PDB entry 5O8P | X-ray diffraction, 2.75 A resolution | chain B

== Chain B ==
Molecule: L-lysine 6-monooxygenase involved in desferrioxamine biosynthesis
Source organism: Erwinia amylovora CFBP1430
Notes: EC 1.14.13.59
Reference sequence: D4I246 (D4I246_ERWAC); residues 2-430 here = UniProt positions 2-430
Chain sequence (433 residues; row label = number of the first residue in the row; numbers below 1 keep their minus sign (Gly-2 is residue -2)):
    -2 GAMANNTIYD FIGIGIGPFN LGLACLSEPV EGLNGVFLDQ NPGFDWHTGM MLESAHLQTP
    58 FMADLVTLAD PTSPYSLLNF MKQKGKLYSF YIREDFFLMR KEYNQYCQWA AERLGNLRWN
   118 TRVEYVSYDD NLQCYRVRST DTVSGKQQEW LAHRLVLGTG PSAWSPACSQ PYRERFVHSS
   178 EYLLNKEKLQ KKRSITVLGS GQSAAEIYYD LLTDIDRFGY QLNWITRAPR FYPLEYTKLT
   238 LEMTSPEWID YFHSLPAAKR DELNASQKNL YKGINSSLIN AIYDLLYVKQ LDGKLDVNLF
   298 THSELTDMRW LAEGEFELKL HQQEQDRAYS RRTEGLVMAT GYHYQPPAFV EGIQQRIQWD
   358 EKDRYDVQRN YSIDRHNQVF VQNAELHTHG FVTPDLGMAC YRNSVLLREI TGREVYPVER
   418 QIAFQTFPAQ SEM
Unresolved in the structure: -2 to 2
Construct notes: expression tag (-2 to 1)
Small-molecule neighbours: FAD (flavin-adenine dinucleotide): Ile11, Gly12, Ile13, Gly14, Pro15, Phe16, Leu35, Asp36, Gln37, Asn38, Trp43, His44, Met47, Leu54, Gln55, Thr56, Arg97, Thr118, Arg119, Val120, Gly155, Thr156, Gly157, Pro158, Ser200, Tyr339, Phe346, Asn380, Pro391, Asp392, Leu393

== In short ==
Bound to chain B: flavin-adenine dinucleotide.
Chain B is L-lysine 6-monooxygenase involved in desferrioxamine biosynthesis (Erwinia amylovora CFBP1430); the
structure, The crystal structure of DfoA bound to FAD, the desferrioxamine biosynthetic pathway cadaverine
monooxygenase from the ..., was determined by X-ray diffraction together with 5O5C and 5O8R from the same
study.
